3DY3 - chains H and Z of the 28 polymer chains in the assembly; structure by X-ray diffraction, 2.81 A resolution.

== Chain H ==
Protein: Proteasome component PUP1
Organism: Saccharomyces cerevisiae
Notes: EC 3.4.25.1
UniProt: P25043 (PSB7_YEAST); the construct lacks a stretch of the UniProt sequence and is renumbered around it, so the offset changes along the chain: 1-91 = UniProt 30-120; 93-105 = UniProt 121-133; 106-187 = UniProt 135-216; 189-223 = UniProt 217-251
Chain sequence (222 residues; numbered 1 to 223 plus 1 insertion-coded residue; 2 numbers in that range are skipped by the numbering (no residue carries them; nothing is unmodelled there); the number before each row is that of its first residue):
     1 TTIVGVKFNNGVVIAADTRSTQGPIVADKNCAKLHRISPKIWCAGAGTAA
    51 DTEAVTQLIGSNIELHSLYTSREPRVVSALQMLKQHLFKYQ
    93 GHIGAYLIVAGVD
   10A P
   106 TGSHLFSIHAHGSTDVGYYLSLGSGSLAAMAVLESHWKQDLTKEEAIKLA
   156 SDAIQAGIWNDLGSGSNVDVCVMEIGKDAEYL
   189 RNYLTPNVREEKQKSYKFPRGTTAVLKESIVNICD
UniProt features mapped onto this chain:
  - active site: Thr1 (Nucleophile)

== Chain Z ==
Protein: Proteasome component C5
Organism: Saccharomyces cerevisiae
Notes: EC 3.4.25.1
UniProt: P23724 (PSB1_YEAST); the construct lacks a stretch of the UniProt sequence and is renumbered around it, so the offset changes along the chain: -9 to -1 = UniProt 20-28; 1-70 = UniProt 29-98; 71-106 = UniProt 100-135; 107-144 = UniProt 138-175; 2 more segments
Chain sequence (222 residues; each row starts with the number of its first residue; note: 2 numbers in that range are skipped by the numbering (no residue carries them; nothing is unmodelled there); a row labelled like 10A-10B holds insertion residues (10A, then the next letters in order); numbers below 1 keep their minus sign (Gln-9 is residue -9)):
    -9 QFNPYGDNG
     1 GTILGIAGEDFAVLAGDTRNITDYSINSRYEPKVFDCGDNIVMSANGFAA
    51 DGDALVKRFKNSVKWYHFDH
   70A N
    71 DKKLSINSAARNIQHLLYGKRFFPYYVHTIIAGLDE
10A-10B DG
   107 KGAVYSFDPVGSYEREQCRAGGAAASLIMPFLDNQVNF
14A-14F KNQYEP
14H-14I GT
    1I N
14J-14K GK
14M-14Q VKKPL
   14W K
   145 YLSVEEVIKLVRDSFTSATERHIQVGDGLEILIVTK
   182 DGVRKEFYELKRD

== How chain H and chain Z interact ==
Residue-residue contacts (56; chain H residue first):
  Arg19(H) with Ile167(Z); Asp194(Z), salt bridge
  Pro24(H) with Arg165(Z); His166(Z); Ile167(Z), hydrogen bond (backbone-backbone)
  Ile25(H) with Arg165(Z); His166(Z)
  Val26(H) with Glu164(Z); Arg165(Z), hydrogen bond (backbone-backbone); Ile167(Z), hydrophobic
  Ala27(H) with Arg165(Z), hydrogen bond (backbone-side chain)
  Lys29(H) with Glu164(Z), salt bridge; Arg165(Z)
  Ile163(H) with Asp194(Z)
  Trp164(H) with Arg29(Z), hydrogen bond (backbone-side chain); Arg193(Z); Asp194(Z)
  Asn165(H) with Tyr24(Z)
  Asp166(H) with Tyr24(Z); Asp194(Z)
  Leu167(H) with Asp23(Z); Tyr24(Z), hydrogen bond (backbone-backbone); Ile26(Z), hydrophobic; Ile167(Z)
  Gly168(H) with Tyr24(Z)
  Ser169(H) with Asp194(Z)
  Gly170(H) with Asp194(Z)
  Ser171(H) with Asp194(Z), hydrogen bond (backbone-side chain)
  Asn195(H) with Lys192(Z), hydrogen bond (backbone-side chain); Asp194(Z)
  Arg197(H) with Thr160(Z), hydrogen bond; Ser161(Z), hydrogen bond; Glu164(Z)
  Glu198(H) with Arg156(Z), salt bridge; Thr160(Z)
  Lys200(H) with Asp157(Z)
  Gln201(H) with Lys153(Z); Arg156(Z), hydrogen bond; Asp157(Z), hydrogen bond (backbone-side chain)
  Lys202(H) with Gln141(Z); Glu150(Z); Asp157(Z), hydrogen bond (backbone-side chain)
  Tyr204(H) with Phe137(Z), hydrophobic; Gln141(Z); Leu154(Z); Asp157(Z), hydrogen bond
  Phe206(H) with Gln14C(Z); Asn140(Z); Gln141(Z)
  Arg208(H) with Pro14F(Z)
  Gly209(H) with Pro14F(Z)
  Thr210(H) with Asn14B(Z); Gln14C(Z); Tyr14D(Z), hydrogen bond (backbone-backbone)
  Ala212(H) with Tyr14D(Z), hydrophobic; Gly14J(Z)
Also at the interface, not in a pair above, chain H (32 interface residues in all): Thr21, Gly23, Asp28, Val196, Pro207
Also at the interface, not in a pair above, chain Z (32 interface residues in all): Glu14E, Arg19, Ile21, Ser25, Leu133, Glu190

== Summary ==
Chain H and chain Z each contribute 32 residues to their interface; the contacts include 14 hydrogen bonds and
3 salt bridges. Polar pairs include Arg19(H)-Asp194(Z), Lys29(H)-Glu164(Z) and Glu198(H)-Arg156(Z). UniProt
lists active-site residue Thr1(H) on chain H.
Here chain H is Proteasome component PUP1 and chain Z is Proteasome component C5, both from Saccharomyces
cerevisiae. Entry 3DY3 (Crystal structure of yeast 20S proteasome in complex with the epimer form of
spirolactacystin) was determined by X-ray diffraction, deposited together with 3DY4.
